PDB entry 6UVN | electron microscopy, 3.10 A resolution | chains I and J of the 12 polymer chains in the assembly

== Chain I (and J) ==
Molecule: TniQ
From: Vibrio cholerae
Notes: chain J of this document is another copy of the same molecule, construct and numbering; everything in this record applies to it too
Sequence (394 residues; each row starts with the number of its first residue):
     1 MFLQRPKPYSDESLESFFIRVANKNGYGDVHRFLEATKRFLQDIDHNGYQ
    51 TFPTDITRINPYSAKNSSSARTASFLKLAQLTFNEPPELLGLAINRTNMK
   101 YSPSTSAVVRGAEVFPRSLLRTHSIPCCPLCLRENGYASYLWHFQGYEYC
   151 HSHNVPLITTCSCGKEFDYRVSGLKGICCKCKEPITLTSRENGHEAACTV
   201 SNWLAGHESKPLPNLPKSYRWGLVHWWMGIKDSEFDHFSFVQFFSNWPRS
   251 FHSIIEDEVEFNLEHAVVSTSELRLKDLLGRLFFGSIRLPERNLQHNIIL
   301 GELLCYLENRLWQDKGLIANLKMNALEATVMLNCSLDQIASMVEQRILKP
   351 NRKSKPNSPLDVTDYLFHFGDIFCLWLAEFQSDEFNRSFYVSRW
Not modelled in the structure: 189-192, 355-361 (chain J: 163, 189-192)
Disulfide bonds: Cys-163/Cys-181
Metal / ion sites: Zn2+: Cys-128, Cys-150, His-153
What the authors report for this chain:
  - Zn2+ coordination: Cys-128, Cys-131, Cys-150, His-153

== Interface between chain I and chain J ==
Pairs across the interface (79):
  Asn-66(I) / Gln-345(J)
  Asn-66(I) / Arg-346(J)
  Asn-66(I) / Ile-347(J)
  Ser-68(I) / Ala-378(J)
  Ser-68(I) / Glu-379(J)
  Ser-69(I) / Asp-371(J)
  Ser-69(I) / Cys-374(J)
  Ser-69(I) / Leu-375(J)
  Thr-72(I) / Cys-374(J)  hydrogen bond (side chain-backbone)
  Thr-72(I) / Ala-378(J)
  Ala-73(I) / Cys-374(J)  hydrophobic
  Leu-76(I) / Glu-308(J)
  Leu-76(I) / Leu-311(J)  hydrophobic
  Leu-76(I) / Leu-377(J)  hydrophobic
  Lys-77(I) / Trp-312(J)
  Gln-80(I) / Glu-308(J)
  Glu-88(I) / Arg-387(J)  salt bridge
  Glu-88(I) / Val-391(J)
  Leu-90(I) / Leu-377(J)  hydrophobic
  Leu-90(I) / Arg-387(J)
  Asn-95(I) / Leu-377(J)  hydrogen bond (side chain-backbone)
  Asn-95(I) / Ala-378(J)
  Arg-96(I) / Glu-379(J)  salt bridge
  Thr-97(I) / Glu-379(J)
  Thr-97(I) / Gln-381(J)  hydrogen bond (side chain-backbone)
  Thr-97(I) / Ser-382(J)
  Asn-98(I) / Asn-333(J)  hydrogen bond (side chain-backbone)
  Asn-98(I) / Gln-338(J)  hydrogen bond
  Asn-98(I) / Glu-379(J)  hydrogen bond (backbone-backbone)
  Asn-98(I) / Phe-380(J)
  Met-99(I) / Ser-382(J)
  Met-99(I) / Asp-383(J)  hydrogen bond (side chain-backbone)
  Val-109(I) / Gln-381(J)
  Val-109(I) / Asn-386(J)
  Gly-111(I) / Asn-386(J)  hydrogen bond (backbone-side chain)
  Gly-111(I) / Ser-388(J)  hydrogen bond (backbone-side chain)
  Ala-112(I) / Asp-383(J)
  Ala-112(I) / Asn-386(J)
  Ala-112(I) / Ser-388(J)  hydrogen bond (backbone-side chain)
  Ala-112(I) / Phe-389(J)  hydrophobic
  Ser-218(I) / Asp-383(J)
  Tyr-219(I) / Asp-383(J)
  Pro-290(I) / Asp-383(J)
  Trp-312(I) / Lys-77(J)
  Trp-312(I) / Gln-80(J)
  Asn-333(I) / Asn-98(J)
  Gln-338(I) / Asn-98(J)  hydrogen bond
  Gln-345(I) / Asn-66(J)  hydrogen bond (backbone-side chain)
  Arg-346(I) / Asn-66(J)
  Ile-347(I) / Asn-66(J)  hydrogen bond (backbone-side chain)
  Asp-371(I) / Ser-69(J)
  Cys-374(I) / Ser-69(J)  hydrogen bond
  Cys-374(I) / Thr-72(J)  hydrogen bond (backbone-side chain)
  Leu-375(I) / Ser-69(J)
  Leu-377(I) / Leu-76(J)  hydrophobic
  Leu-377(I) / Leu-90(J)  hydrophobic
  Leu-377(I) / Asn-95(J)  hydrogen bond (backbone-side chain)
  Ala-378(I) / Ser-68(J)
  Ala-378(I) / Ser-69(J)
  Ala-378(I) / Thr-72(J)
  Ala-378(I) / Asn-95(J)  hydrogen bond (backbone-side chain)
  Ala-378(I) / Arg-96(J)
  Glu-379(I) / Arg-96(J)
  Glu-379(I) / Thr-97(J)
  Glu-379(I) / Asn-98(J)  hydrogen bond (backbone-backbone)
  Phe-380(I) / Asn-98(J)
  Gln-381(I) / Thr-97(J)
  Gln-381(I) / Val-109(J)
  Gln-381(I) / Gly-111(J)  hydrogen bond (side chain-backbone)
  Ser-382(I) / Met-99(J)
  Asp-383(I) / Met-99(J)
  Asp-383(I) / Ala-112(J)
  Asp-383(I) / Val-114(J)
  Asp-383(I) / Tyr-219(J)
  Asn-386(I) / Val-109(J)
  Asn-386(I) / Gly-111(J)  hydrogen bond (side chain-backbone)
  Asn-386(I) / Ala-112(J)
  Ser-388(I) / Gly-111(J)  hydrogen bond (side chain-backbone)
  Ser-388(I) / Ala-112(J)  hydrogen bond (side chain-backbone)
Interface residues without a listed pair, chain I (46 interface residues in all): Pro-61, Val-114, Glu-308, Asn-309, Glu-384, Arg-387, Phe-389
Interface residues without a listed pair, chain J (47 interface residues in all): Ser-67, Ala-73, Gly-91, Ser-218, Phe-373, Glu-384

== Summary ==
The interface between chain I and chain J involves 46 residues on one side and 47 on the other; the contacts
include 22 hydrogen bonds and 2 salt bridges. Among the polar pairs are Glu-88(I)/Arg-387(J),
Arg-96(I)/Glu-379(J) and Thr-72(I)/Cys-374(J). Cys-128(I), Cys-150(I) and His-153(I) coordinate Zn2+. From the
paper: Zn2+ coordination by Cys-128(I), Cys-131(I) and Cys-150(I) among others.
Chain I and chain J are both TniQ (Vibrio cholerae); the structure, CryoEM structure of VcCascasde-TniQ
complex, was determined by electron microscopy.
